Entry 7PTX (electron microscopy, 4.03 A resolution (low resolution: residue-level contacts below are approximate; hydrogen-bond / salt-bridge calls are withheld)); this record covers chain A.

# Chain A
Molecule: Alpha-latrocrustotoxin-Lt1a
Source organism: Latrodectus tredecimguttatus
UniProt: Q9XZC0 (LCTA_LATTR); numbering as in UniProt (aligned over 16-1211)
Chain sequence (1253 residues; each row starts with the number of its first residue; numbers below 1 keep their minus sign (Met-24 is residue -24)):
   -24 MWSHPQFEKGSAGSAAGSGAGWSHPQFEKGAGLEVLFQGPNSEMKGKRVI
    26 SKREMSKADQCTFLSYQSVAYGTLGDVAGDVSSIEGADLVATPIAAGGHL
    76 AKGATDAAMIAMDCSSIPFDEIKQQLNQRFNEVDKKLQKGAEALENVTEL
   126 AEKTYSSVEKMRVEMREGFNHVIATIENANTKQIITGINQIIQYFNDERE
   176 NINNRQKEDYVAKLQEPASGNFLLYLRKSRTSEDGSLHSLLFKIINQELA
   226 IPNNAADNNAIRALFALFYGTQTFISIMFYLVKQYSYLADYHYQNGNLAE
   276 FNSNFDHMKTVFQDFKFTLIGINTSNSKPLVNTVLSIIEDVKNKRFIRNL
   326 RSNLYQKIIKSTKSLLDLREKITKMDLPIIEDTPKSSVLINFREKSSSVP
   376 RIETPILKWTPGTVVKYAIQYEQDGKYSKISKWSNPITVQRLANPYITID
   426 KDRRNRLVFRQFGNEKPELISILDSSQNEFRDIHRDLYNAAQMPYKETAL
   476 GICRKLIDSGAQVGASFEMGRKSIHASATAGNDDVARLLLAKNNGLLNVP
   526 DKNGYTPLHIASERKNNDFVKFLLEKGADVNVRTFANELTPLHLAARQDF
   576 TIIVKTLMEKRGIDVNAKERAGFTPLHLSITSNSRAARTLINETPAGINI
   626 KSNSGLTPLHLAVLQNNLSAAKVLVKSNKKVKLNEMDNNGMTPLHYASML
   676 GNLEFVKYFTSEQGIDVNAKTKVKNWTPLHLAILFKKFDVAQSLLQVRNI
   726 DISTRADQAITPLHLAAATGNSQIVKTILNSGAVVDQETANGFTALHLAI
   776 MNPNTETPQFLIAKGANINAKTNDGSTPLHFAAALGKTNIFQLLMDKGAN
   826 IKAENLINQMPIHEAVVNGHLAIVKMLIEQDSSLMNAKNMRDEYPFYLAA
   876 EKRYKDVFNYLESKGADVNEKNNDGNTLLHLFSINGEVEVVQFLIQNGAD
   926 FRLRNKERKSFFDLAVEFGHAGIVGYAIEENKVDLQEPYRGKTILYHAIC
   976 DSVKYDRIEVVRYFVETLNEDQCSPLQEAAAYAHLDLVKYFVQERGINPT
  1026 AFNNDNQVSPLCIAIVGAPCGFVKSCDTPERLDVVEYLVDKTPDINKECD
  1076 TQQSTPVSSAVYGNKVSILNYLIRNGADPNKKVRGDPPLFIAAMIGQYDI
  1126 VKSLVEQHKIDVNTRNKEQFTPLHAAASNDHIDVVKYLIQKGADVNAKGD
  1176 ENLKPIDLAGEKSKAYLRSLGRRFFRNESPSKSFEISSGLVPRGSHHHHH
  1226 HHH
Unresolved in the structure: -24 to 47, 226-232, 349-360, 1067-1228
Construct notes: initiating methionine (-24); expression tag (-23 to 15, 1212-1228)
Swiss-Prot annotation at these positions:
  - region: Ala238 to Val257 (Helix H8 is the probable transmembrane region of the tetrameric pore inserted in the target cell membrane)

# Summary
Chain A is Alpha-latrocrustotoxin-Lt1a (Latrodectus tredecimguttatus); the structure, Alpha-latrocrustotoxin
monomer, was determined by electron microscopy together with 7PTY from the same study.
